Entry 7QBA (electron microscopy, 3.78 A resolution); this record covers chains A and D of the 7 polymer chains in the assembly.

== Chain A ==
Name: Probable ABC transporter binding protein NosD
Organism: Pseudomonas stutzeri
UniProtKB: P19843 (NOSD_PSEST); residue numbers follow UniProt; this construct covers 1-436
Sequence (436 residues; each row starts with the number of its first residue):
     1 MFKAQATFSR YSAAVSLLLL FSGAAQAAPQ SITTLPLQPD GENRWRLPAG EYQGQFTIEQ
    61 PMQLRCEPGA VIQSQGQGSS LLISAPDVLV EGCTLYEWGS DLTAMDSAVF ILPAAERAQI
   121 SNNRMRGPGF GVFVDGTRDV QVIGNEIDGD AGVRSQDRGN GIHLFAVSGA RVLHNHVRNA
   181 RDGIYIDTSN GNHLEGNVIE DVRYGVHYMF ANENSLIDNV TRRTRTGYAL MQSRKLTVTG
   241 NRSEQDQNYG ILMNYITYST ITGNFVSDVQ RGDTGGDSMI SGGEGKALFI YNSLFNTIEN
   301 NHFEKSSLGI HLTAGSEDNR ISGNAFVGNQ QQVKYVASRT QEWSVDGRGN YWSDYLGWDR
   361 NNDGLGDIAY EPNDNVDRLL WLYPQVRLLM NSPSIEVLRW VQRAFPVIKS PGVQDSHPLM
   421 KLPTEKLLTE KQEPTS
Unresolved in the structure: 1-27, 431-436

== Chain D ==
Name: Probable ABC transporter permease protein NosY
Organism: Pseudomonas stutzeri
UniProtKB: P19845 (NOSY_PSEST); residue numbers follow UniProt; this construct covers 1-276
Sequence (276 residues; row label = number of the first residue in the row):
     1 MNQVWNIARK ELSDGLRNRW LLAISLLFAV LAVGIAWLGA AASGQLGFTS IPATIASLAS
    61 LATFLMPLIA LLLAYDAIVG EDEGGTLMLL LTYPLGRGQI LLGKFVGHGL ILALAVLIGF
   121 GCAALAIALL VEGVELGMLF WAFGRFMISS TLLGWVFLAF AYVLSGKVNE KSSAAGLALG
   181 VWFLFVLVFD LVLLALLVLS EGKFNPELLP WLLLLNPTDI YRLINLSGFE GSGSAMGVLS
   241 LGADLPVPAA VLWLCLLAWI GVSLLLAYAI FRRRLT
Unresolved in the structure: 1

== How chain A and chain D interact ==
Contacting residue pairs (23):
  N373(A) - S43(D)  hydrogen bond (side chain-backbone)
  N375(A) - S43(D)
  N375(A) - G44(D)
  V376(A) - S43(D)
  M390(A) - A42(D)
  V397(A) - S60(D)
  L398(A) - S57(D)
  L398(A) - L61(D)  hydrophobic
  R399(A) - A42(D)
  W400(A) - M236(D)  hydrophobic
  V401(A) - A56(D)  hydrophobic
  V401(A) - S57(D)
  V401(A) - S60(D)
  Q402(A) - A40(D)
  Q402(A) - S43(D)
  A404(A) - S234(D)
  A404(A) - M236(D)  hydrophobic
  F405(A) - A56(D)  hydrophobic
  F405(A) - E230(D)
  F405(A) - S232(D)
  V407(A) - Q45(D)
  I408(A) - S43(D)
  I408(A) - Q45(D)
Also at the interface, not in a pair above, chain A (17 interface residues in all): S394, I395, R403
Also at the interface, not in a pair above, chain D (21 interface residues in all): I35, P52, A53, L226, G231, G233, G237, L239

== Overview ==
17 residues of chain A and 21 residues of chain D are in contact, with 1 hydrogen bond. The hydrogen-bonded
pair is N373(A)-S43(D).
Here chain A is Probable ABC transporter binding protein NosD and chain D is Probable ABC transporter permease
protein NosY, both from Pseudomonas stutzeri. Entry 7QBA (CryoEM structure of the ABC transporter NosDFY
complexed with nitrous oxide reductase NosZ) was determined by electron microscopy together with 7O0Y, 7O0Z,
7O10, 7O11, 7O12, 7O13 and 10 further entries from the same study.
